Entry 4LJH (X-ray diffraction, 1.45 A resolution); this record covers chains A and D of the 4 polymer chains in the assembly.

[Chain A (and D)]
Name: PA-I galactophilic lectin
From: Pseudomonas aeruginosa
Notes: chain D of this document is another copy of the same molecule, construct and numbering; everything in this record applies to it too
UniProtKB: Q05097 (PA1L_PSEAE); residues 0-121 here correspond to UniProt positions 1-122 (UniProt number = residue number + 1)
Sequence (122 residues; each row starts with the number of its first residue; numbering starts at 0):
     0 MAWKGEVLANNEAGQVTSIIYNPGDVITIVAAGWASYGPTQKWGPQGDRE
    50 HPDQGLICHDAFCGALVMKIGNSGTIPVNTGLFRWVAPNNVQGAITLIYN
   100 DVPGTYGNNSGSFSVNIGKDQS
Unresolved in the structure: 0
Bound ions: Ca2+: Y36, D100, T104, N107, N108 (together with beta-D-galactopyranose)
Ligand contacts: beta-D-galactopyranose / 1-methyl-1H-indol-3-ol: Y36, P38, H50, P51, Q53, C62, D100, V101, T104, N107

[Chain A / chain D interface]
Contacting residue pairs (5; chain A residue first):
  G70(A) with N89(D)
  N71(A) with N89(D), hydrogen bond (side chain-backbone); V90(D), hydrogen bond (side chain-backbone)
  S72(A) with N71(D)
  G73(A) with N71(D), hydrogen bond (backbone-side chain)
Interface residues without a listed pair, chain A (5 interface residues in all): N89
Interface residues without a listed pair, chain D (5 interface residues in all): N88, Q91

[Summary]
Chain A and chain D each contribute 5 residues to their interface, with 3 hydrogen bonds. Polar contacts
include N71(A)-N89(D), N71(A)-V90(D) and G73(A)-N71(D). Bound to chain A: beta-D-galactopyranose /
1-methyl-1H-indol-3-ol. Y36(A), D100(A), T104(A), N107(A) and N108(A) coordinate Ca2+.
Both chains are PA-I galactophilic lectin (Pseudomonas aeruginosa). Entry 4LJH (Crystal Structure of
Pseudomonas aeruginosa Lectin LecA Complexed with 1-Methyl-3-indolyl-b-D-galactopyranoside at 1.45 A
Resolution) was determined by X-ray diffraction (same publication as 4LK6 and 4LK7).
